9MSJ - chains I and J of the 8 polymer chains in the assembly; structure by electron microscopy, 3.10 A resolution.

[Chain I]
Molecule: DNA-directed RNA polymerase subunit beta
Source organism: Escherichia coli
Notes: EC 2.7.7.6
Reference sequence: P0A8V2 (RPOB_ECOLI); residues 1-1342 here = UniProt positions 1-1342
Sequence (1342 residues; row label = number of the first residue in the row):
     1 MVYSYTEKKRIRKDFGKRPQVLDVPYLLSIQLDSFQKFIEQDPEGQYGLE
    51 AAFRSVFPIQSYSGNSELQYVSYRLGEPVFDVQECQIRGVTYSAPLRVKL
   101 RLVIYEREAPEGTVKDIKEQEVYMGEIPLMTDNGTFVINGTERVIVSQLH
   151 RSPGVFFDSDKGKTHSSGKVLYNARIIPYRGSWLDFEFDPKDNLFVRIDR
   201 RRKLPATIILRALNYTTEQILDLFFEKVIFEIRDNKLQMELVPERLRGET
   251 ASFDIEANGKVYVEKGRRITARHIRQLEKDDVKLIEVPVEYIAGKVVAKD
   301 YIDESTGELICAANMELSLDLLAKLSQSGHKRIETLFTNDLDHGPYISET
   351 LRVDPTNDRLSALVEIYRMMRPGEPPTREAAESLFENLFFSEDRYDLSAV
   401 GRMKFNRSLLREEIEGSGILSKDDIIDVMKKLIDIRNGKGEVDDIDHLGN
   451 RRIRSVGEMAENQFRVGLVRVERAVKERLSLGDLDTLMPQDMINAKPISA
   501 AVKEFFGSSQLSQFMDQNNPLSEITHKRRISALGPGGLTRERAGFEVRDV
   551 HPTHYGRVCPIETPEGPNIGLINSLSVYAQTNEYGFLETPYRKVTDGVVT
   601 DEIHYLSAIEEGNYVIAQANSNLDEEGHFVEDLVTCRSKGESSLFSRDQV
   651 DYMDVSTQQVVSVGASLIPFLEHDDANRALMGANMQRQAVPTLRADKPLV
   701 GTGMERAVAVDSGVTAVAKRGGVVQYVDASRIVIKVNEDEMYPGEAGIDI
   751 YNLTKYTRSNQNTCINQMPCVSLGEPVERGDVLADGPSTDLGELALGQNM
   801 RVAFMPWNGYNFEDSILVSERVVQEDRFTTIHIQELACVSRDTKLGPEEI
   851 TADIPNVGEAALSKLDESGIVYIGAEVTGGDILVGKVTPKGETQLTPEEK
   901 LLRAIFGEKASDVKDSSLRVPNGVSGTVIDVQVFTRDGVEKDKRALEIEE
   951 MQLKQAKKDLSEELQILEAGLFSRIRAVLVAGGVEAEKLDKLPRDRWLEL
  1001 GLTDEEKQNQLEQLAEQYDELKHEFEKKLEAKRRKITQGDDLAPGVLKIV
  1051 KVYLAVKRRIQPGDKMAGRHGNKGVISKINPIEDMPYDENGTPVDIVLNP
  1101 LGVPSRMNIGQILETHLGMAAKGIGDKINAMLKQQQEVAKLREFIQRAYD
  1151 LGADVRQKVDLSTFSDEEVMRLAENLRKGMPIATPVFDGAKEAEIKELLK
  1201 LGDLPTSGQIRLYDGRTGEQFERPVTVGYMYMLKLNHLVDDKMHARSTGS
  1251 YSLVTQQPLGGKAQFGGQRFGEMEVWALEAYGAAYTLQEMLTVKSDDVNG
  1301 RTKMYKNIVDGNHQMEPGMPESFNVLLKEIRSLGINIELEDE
Disordered / not traced: 1-2, 1342
Residues lining bound ligands:
  - ADP (adenosine-5'-diphosphate): Glu565, Lys1065, Lys1073, His1237
  - ATP (adenosine-5'-triphosphate): Arg678, Met681, Asp814, Lys1073, Arg1106
Swiss-Prot annotation at these positions:
  - modified residue (N6-acetyllysine): Lys1022, Lys1200
  - mutagenesis: Ile561 (I561S: Resistant to antibiotics salinamide A and B), Ile569 (I569S: Resistant to antibiotics salinamide A and B), Ala665 (A665E: Resistant to antibiotics salinamide A and B), Asp675 (D675A/G: Resistant to antibiotics salinamide A and B), Asn677 (N677H/K: Resistant to antibiotics salinamide A and B), Leu680 (L680M: Resistant to antibiotics salinamide A and B), Glu813 (E813K: Disrupts the enzyme's active center)

[Chain J]
Molecule: DNA-directed RNA polymerase subunit beta'
Source organism: Escherichia coli
Notes: EC 2.7.7.6
Reference sequence: P0A8T7 (RPOC_ECOLI); residues 1-1407 here = UniProt positions 1-1407
Sequence (1415 residues; row label = number of the first residue in the row):
     1 MKDLLKFLKAQTKTEEFDAIKIALASPDMIRSWSFGEVKKPETINYRTFK
    51 PERDGLFCARIFGPVKDYECLCGKYKRLKHRGVICEKCGVEVTQTKVRRE
   101 RMGHIELASPTAHIWFLKSLPSRIGLLLDMPLRDIERVLYFESYVVIEGG
   151 MTNLERQQILTEEQYLDALEEFGDEFDAKMGAEAIQALLKSMDLEQECEQ
   201 LREELNETNSETKRKKLTKRIKLLEAFVQSGNKPEWMILTVLPVLPPDLR
   251 PLVPLDGGRFATSDLNDLYRRVINRNNRLKRLLDLAAPDIIVRNEKRMLQ
   301 EAVDALLDNGRRGRAITGSNKRPLKSLADMIKGKQGRFRQNLLGKRVDYS
   351 GRSVITVGPYLRLHQCGLPKKMALELFKPFIYGKLELRGLATTIKAAKKM
   401 VEREEAVVWDILDEVIREHPVLLNRAPTLHRLGIQAFEPVLIEGKAIQLH
   451 PLVCAAYNADFDGDQMAVHVPLTLEAQLEARALMMSTNNILSPANGEPII
   501 VPSQDVVLGLYYMTRDCVNAKGEGMVLTGPKEAERLYRSGLASLHARVKV
   551 RITEYEKDANGELVAKTSLKDTTVGRAILWMIVPKGLPYSIVNQALGKKA
   601 ISKMLNTCYRILGLKPTVIFADQIMYTGFAYAARSGASVGIDDMVIPEKK
   651 HEIISEAEAEVAEIQEQFQSGLVTAGERYNKVIDIWAAANDRVSKAMMDN
   701 LQTETVINRDGQEEKQVSFNSIYMMADSGARGSAAQIRQLAGMRGLMAKP
   751 DGSIIETPITANFREGLNVLQYFISTHGARKGLADTALKTANSGYLTRRL
   801 VDVAQDLVVTEDDCGTHEGIMMTPVIEGGDVKEPLRDRVLGRVTAEDVLK
   851 PGTADILVPRNTLLHEQWCDLLEENSVDAVKVRSVVSCDTDFGVCAHCYG
   901 RDLARGHIINKGEAIGVIAAQSIGEPGTQLTMRTFHIGGAASRAAAESSI
   951 QVKNKGSIKLSNVKSVVNSSGKLVITSRNTELKLIDEFGRTKESYKVPYG
  1001 AVLAKGDGEQVAGGETVANWDPHTMPVITEVSGFVRFTDMIDGQTITRQT
  1051 DELTGLSSLVVLDSAERTAGGKDLRPALKIVDAQGNDVLIPGTDMPAQYF
  1101 LPGKAIVQLEDGVQISSGDTLARIPQESGGTKDITGGLPRVADLFEARRP
  1151 KEPAILAEISGIVSFGKETKGKRRLVITPVDGSDPYEEMIPKWRQLNVFE
  1201 GERVERGDVISDGPEAPHDILRLRGVHAVTRYIVNEVQDVYRLQGVKIND
  1251 KHIEVIVRQMLRKATIVNAGSSDFLEGEQVEYSRVKIANRELEANGKVGA
  1301 TYSRDLLGITKASLATESFISAASFQETTRVLTEAAVAGKRDELRGLKEN
  1351 VIVGRLIPAGTGYAYHQDRMRRRAAGEAPAAPQVTAEDASASLAELLNAG
  1401 LGGSDNELELEVLFQ
Disordered / not traced: 1, 1374-1415
Differences from the reference sequence: expression tag (1408-1415)
Metal / ion sites: Zn2+ site 1: Cys70, Cys72, Cys85, Cys88; Mg2+: Asp460, Asp462, Asp464 (together with ADP, ATP); Zn2+ site 2: Cys814, Cys888, Cys895, Cys898
Residues lining bound ligands:
  - ADP (adenosine-5'-diphosphate): Arg425, Ala426, Pro427, Asp460, Asp462, Gly463, Asp464
  - ATP (adenosine-5'-triphosphate): Arg425, Pro427, Asn458, Asp460, Asp462, Asp464, Arg731, Thr786, Gln929, Met932, Phe935, His936
Swiss-Prot annotation at these positions:
  - binding site (Zn(2+)): Cys70, Cys72, Cys85, Cys88, Cys814, Cys888, Cys895, Cys898
  - binding site (Mg(2+)): Asp460, Asp462, Asp464
  - modified residue: Lys983 (N6-acetyllysine)
  - mutagenesis: Gln504 (Q504P: Resistant to antibiotics salinamide A and B), Asn690 (N690D: Resistant to antibiotics salinamide A and B), Met697 (M697V: Resistant to antibiotics salinamide A and B), Ala735 (A735T: Resistant to antibiotics salinamide A and B), Arg738 (R738C/H/P/S: Resistant to antibiotics salinamide A and B), Ala748 (A748E: Resistant to antibiotics salinamide A and B), Pro758 (P758S/T: Resistant to antibiotics salinamide A and B), Phe763 (F763C: Resistant to antibiotics salinamide A and B), Ser775 (S775A: Resistant to antibiotics salinamide A and B), Ala779 (A779T/V: Resistant to antibiotics salinamide A and B), Arg780 (R780C: Resistant to antibiotics salinamide A and B), Gly782 (G782A/C: Resistant to antibiotics salinamide A and B), 1 further mutagenesis entry in UniProt

[Chain I / chain J interface]
Pairs across the interface (290):
  Ser167(I) - Ala1065(J)
  Gly168(I) - Ala1065(J)
  Arg268(I) - Asp1042(J)  salt bridge
  Arg268(I) - Arg1048(J)
  Leu341(I) - Gly1043(J)
  Phe545(I) - Pro750(J)  hydrophobic
  Phe545(I) - Leu788(J)  hydrophobic
  Arg548(I) - Arg780(J)
  Asp549(I) - Pro750(J)
  Asp549(I) - Arg780(J)
  Val550(I) - Phe773(J)  hydrophobic
  Val550(I) - His777(J)
  Val550(I) - Arg780(J)
  His551(I) - Phe773(J)
  Tyr555(I) - Val769(J)
  Tyr555(I) - Phe773(J)  hydrophobic
  Pro560(I) - Phe773(J)  hydrophobic
  Pro560(I) - Arg780(J)  hydrogen bond (backbone-side chain)
  Ile561(I) - Tyr772(J)  hydrophobic
  Thr563(I) - Arg780(J)
  Glu565(I) - Leu783(J)
  Gly566(I) - Ala787(J)
  Ile569(I) - Leu783(J)  hydrophobic
  Ile569(I) - Ala784(J)
  Gln618(I) - Leu770(J)
  Thr635(I) - Leu770(J)
  Arg637(I) - Leu770(J)
  Ser642(I) - Leu770(J)
  Val660(I) - Val769(J)  hydrophobic
  Leu671(I) - Tyr772(J)
  Glu672(I) - Gly766(J)
  Glu672(I) - Leu767(J)  hydrogen bond (backbone-backbone)
  His673(I) - Phe763(J)
  His673(I) - Arg764(J)
  His673(I) - Glu765(J)
  Asp674(I) - Phe763(J)
  Asp674(I) - Tyr772(J)  hydrogen bond (backbone-side chain)
  Asp675(I) - Arg744(J)  salt bridge
  Asp675(I) - Phe763(J)
  Asp675(I) - Tyr772(J)
  Asp675(I) - Gly938(J)
  Ala676(I) - Tyr772(J)
  Ala676(I) - Ala779(J)  hydrophobic
  Asn677(I) - Ala779(J)
  Asn677(I) - Phe935(J)
  Arg678(I) - Phe935(J)
  Ala679(I) - Tyr772(J)
  Leu680(I) - Leu783(J)  hydrophobic
  Phe804(I) - Ser638(J)  hydrogen bond (backbone-side chain)
  Pro806(I) - Ala633(J)
  Pro806(I) - Ala637(J)
  Asn808(I) - Pro359(J)
  Asn808(I) - Ala633(J)
  Gly809(I) - Val357(J)
  Gly809(I) - Pro359(J)
  Gly809(I) - Phe629(J)
  Tyr810(I) - Pro359(J)
  Asn811(I) - Asp505(J)
  Phe812(I) - Pro451(J)
  Phe812(I) - Phe461(J)
  Phe812(I) - Ser503(J)
  Phe812(I) - Gln504(J)
  Phe812(I) - Asp505(J)
  Glu813(I) - Ala459(J)
  Glu813(I) - Asp460(J)
  Glu813(I) - Phe461(J)  hydrogen bond (backbone-backbone)
  Glu813(I) - Gln504(J)  hydrogen bond
  Asp814(I) - Asp460(J)
  Asp814(I) - Phe461(J)
  Asp814(I) - Arg731(J)  salt bridge
  Ser815(I) - Val357(J)
  Ser815(I) - Phe461(J)
  Lys1065(I) - Asp462(J)
  Lys1073(I) - Asp462(J)  salt bridge
  Val1075(I) - Thr356(J)
  Val1075(I) - Phe461(J)
  Val1075(I) - Gly463(J)
  Ile1076(I) - Thr356(J)
  Asn1099(I) - Gln504(J)
  Asn1099(I) - Asp505(J)  hydrogen bond
  Pro1100(I) - Ala637(J)
  Pro1100(I) - Val639(J)  hydrophobic
  Leu1101(I) - Gln504(J)
  Leu1101(I) - Asp505(J)
  Leu1101(I) - Met725(J)  hydrophobic
  Leu1101(I) - Arg731(J)
  Pro1104(I) - Met725(J)  hydrophobic
  Pro1104(I) - Ile737(J)  hydrophobic
  Ser1105(I) - Arg731(J)  hydrogen bond
  Ser1105(I) - Gln736(J)  hydrogen bond (backbone-side chain)
  Met1107(I) - Gln736(J)
  Met1107(I) - Gln739(J)
  Met1107(I) - Leu740(J)  hydrophobic
  Met1107(I) - Phe763(J)  hydrophobic
  Met1107(I) - His936(J)
  Met1107(I) - Ile937(J)
  Ile1109(I) - Ile641(J)  hydrophobic
  Ile1109(I) - Met644(J)  hydrophobic
  Ile1112(I) - Val639(J)
  Leu1113(I) - Ile641(J)  hydrophobic
  His1116(I) - Ile641(J)
  Phe1187(I) - Tyr772(J)  hydrophobic
  Glu1192(I) - Ile641(J)
  Glu1192(I) - Arg764(J)  salt bridge
  Gln1209(I) - Gly640(J)
  Glu1219(I) - Arg634(J)  salt bridge
  Phe1221(I) - Ala633(J)
  Phe1221(I) - Arg634(J)
  Glu1222(I) - Tyr512(J)  hydrogen bond
  Glu1222(I) - Tyr537(J)  hydrogen bond
  Glu1222(I) - Arg634(J)
  Glu1222(I) - Ser635(J)
  Arg1223(I) - Tyr512(J)
  Arg1223(I) - Ser635(J)
  Arg1223(I) - Gly636(J)
  Arg1223(I) - Ala637(J)
  Arg1223(I) - Phe719(J)  hydrogen bond (side chain-backbone)
  Arg1223(I) - Ser721(J)  hydrogen bond
  Pro1224(I) - Gly636(J)
  Pro1224(I) - Ser638(J)
  Val1225(I) - Ser638(J)
  Thr1226(I) - Ser638(J)  hydrogen bond (backbone-side chain)
  Thr1226(I) - Val639(J)  hydrogen bond (side chain-backbone)
  Thr1226(I) - Gly640(J)
  Val1239(I) - Val354(J)  hydrophobic
  Val1239(I) - Lys445(J)
  Asp1240(I) - Lys445(J)  salt bridge
  Lys1242(I) - Arg352(J)
  Lys1242(I) - Val354(J)
  Lys1242(I) - Gln465(J)
  Met1243(I) - Arg352(J)
  Met1243(I) - Pro369(J)  hydrophobic
  Met1243(I) - Lys371(J)
  Met1243(I) - Met372(J)  hydrophobic
  Met1243(I) - Lys445(J)
  His1244(I) - Gly351(J)
  His1244(I) - Arg352(J)  hydrogen bond (backbone-backbone)
  Ala1245(I) - Ser350(J)
  Ala1245(I) - Gly351(J)
  Ala1245(I) - Glu375(J)
  Ala1245(I) - Leu376(J)  hydrophobic
  Arg1246(I) - Asp348(J)  salt bridge
  Arg1246(I) - Tyr349(J)  hydrogen bond (backbone-backbone)
  Arg1246(I) - Ser350(J)  hydrogen bond (backbone-backbone)
  Arg1246(I) - Leu376(J)
  Ser1247(I) - Asp348(J)
  Ser1247(I) - Tyr349(J)
  Ser1247(I) - Glu375(J)  hydrogen bond (side chain-backbone)
  Tyr1251(I) - Asp348(J)  hydrogen bond
  Leu1253(I) - Arg99(J)  hydrogen bond (backbone-side chain)
  Val1254(I) - Arg99(J)  hydrogen bond (backbone-side chain)
  Val1254(I) - Asp248(J)
  Thr1255(I) - Asn341(J)
  Gln1257(I) - Asn341(J)  hydrogen bond (side chain-backbone)
  Gln1257(I) - Lys345(J)
  Pro1258(I) - Arg346(J)
  Pro1258(I) - Asp348(J)
  Leu1259(I) - Arg346(J)
  Gly1260(I) - Arg346(J)
  Gly1267(I) - Arg346(J)  hydrogen bond (backbone-side chain)
  Gly1267(I) - Val347(J)
  Gly1267(I) - Ser350(J)
  Gln1268(I) - Arg346(J)
  Gln1268(I) - Val347(J)  hydrogen bond (backbone-backbone)
  Gln1268(I) - Ser350(J)  hydrogen bond (backbone-side chain)
  Gln1268(I) - Gly351(J)
  Gln1268(I) - Arg352(J)  hydrogen bond
  Arg1269(I) - Gln340(J)  hydrogen bond (side chain-backbone)
  Arg1269(I) - Gly344(J)  hydrogen bond (side chain-backbone)
  Arg1269(I) - Lys345(J)
  Arg1269(I) - Arg346(J)
  Phe1270(I) - Gly344(J)
  Phe1270(I) - Lys345(J)  hydrogen bond (backbone-backbone)
  Glu1272(I) - Arg339(J)
  Glu1272(I) - Leu343(J)
  Glu1272(I) - Arg798(J)  salt bridge
  Met1273(I) - Thr428(J)
  Glu1274(I) - Asn424(J)  hydrogen bond
  Glu1274(I) - Thr428(J)  hydrogen bond
  Glu1274(I) - Ile434(J)
  Val1275(I) - Leu343(J)
  Trp1276(I) - Arg798(J)
  Trp1276(I) - Val801(J)
  Trp1276(I) - Val917(J)
  Trp1276(I) - Gln921(J)
  Ala1277(I) - Thr428(J)
  Ala1277(I) - Arg431(J)
  Ala1277(I) - Gln921(J)
  Leu1278(I) - Met484(J)  hydrophobic
  Glu1279(I) - Val917(J)
  Glu1279(I) - Leu1347(J)
  Glu1279(I) - Val1351(J)
  Ala1280(I) - Arg431(J)
  Ala1280(I) - Gln921(J)
  Tyr1281(I) - Arg431(J)  hydrogen bond (side chain-backbone)
  Tyr1281(I) - Ile434(J)  hydrogen bond (side chain-backbone)
  Tyr1281(I) - Leu483(J)
  Tyr1281(I) - Met484(J)  hydrophobic
  Tyr1281(I) - Asn489(J)  hydrogen bond
  Gly1282(I) - Gly1360(J)
  Gly1282(I) - Thr1361(J)  hydrogen bond (backbone-side chain)
  Ala1283(I) - Glu479(J)
  Ala1284(I) - Glu479(J)
  Ala1284(I) - Leu1356(J)
  Ala1284(I) - Ile1357(J)  hydrophobic
  Ala1284(I) - Gly1362(J)
  Tyr1285(I) - Glu475(J)
  Tyr1285(I) - Glu479(J)  hydrogen bond (backbone-side chain)
  Tyr1285(I) - Thr1361(J)
  Thr1286(I) - Ala476(J)
  Thr1286(I) - Glu479(J)  hydrogen bond
  Gln1288(I) - Leu1356(J)
  Glu1289(I) - Pro471(J)
  Glu1289(I) - Leu472(J)  hydrogen bond (side chain-backbone)
  Glu1289(I) - Thr473(J)  hydrogen bond
  Glu1289(I) - Ala476(J)
  Met1290(I) - Val347(J)
  Met1290(I) - His469(J)
  Leu1291(I) - Lys345(J)  hydrogen bond (backbone-side chain)
  Leu1291(I) - Val1351(J)
  Lys1294(I) - Asp348(J)  hydrogen bond (backbone-backbone)
  Lys1294(I) - Val470(J)  hydrogen bond (side chain-backbone)
  Lys1294(I) - Leu472(J)
  Ser1295(I) - Lys345(J)
  Ser1295(I) - Arg346(J)  hydrogen bond (side chain-backbone)
  Asp1296(I) - Lys345(J)  salt bridge
  Asn1299(I) - Thr12(J)
  Met1304(I) - Leu472(J)  hydrophobic
  Tyr1305(I) - Tyr349(J)
  Tyr1305(I) - Tyr382(J)
  Ile1308(I) - Pro379(J)  hydrophobic
  Ile1308(I) - Phe380(J)  hydrophobic
  Ile1308(I) - Leu472(J)  hydrophobic
  Val1309(I) - Gly383(J)
  Val1309(I) - Glu386(J)
  His1313(I) - Phe380(J)
  His1313(I) - Leu472(J)
  His1313(I) - Gln477(J)
  Met1315(I) - Thr473(J)
  Met1319(I) - Phe17(J)  hydrophobic
  Pro1320(I) - Val1353(J)
  Glu1321(I) - Arg99(J)
  Ser1322(I) - Asn341(J)
  Ser1322(I) - Leu342(J)
  Phe1323(I) - Ile20(J)  hydrophobic
  Phe1323(I) - Leu342(J)
  Phe1323(I) - Ile1352(J)  hydrophobic
  Phe1323(I) - Val1353(J)  hydrophobic
  Val1325(I) - Arg99(J)
  Val1325(I) - Arg337(J)
  Leu1326(I) - Ile331(J)  hydrophobic
  Leu1326(I) - Phe338(J)  hydrophobic
  Leu1326(I) - Leu342(J)  hydrophobic
  Lys1328(I) - Leu245(J)
  Lys1328(I) - Leu249(J)
  Glu1329(I) - Met330(J)
  Glu1329(I) - Ile331(J)
  Glu1329(I) - Arg337(J)  salt bridge
  Arg1331(I) - Trp33(J)
  Ser1332(I) - Met102(J)
  Ser1332(I) - Leu245(J)
  Ser1332(I) - Leu327(J)
  Leu1333(I) - His113(J)  hydrogen bond (backbone-side chain)
  Leu1333(I) - Trp115(J)  hydrophobic
  Leu1333(I) - Leu327(J)  hydrophobic
  Gly1334(I) - Ala25(J)
  Ile1335(I) - Ile22(J)  hydrophobic
  Ile1335(I) - Ala23(J)
  Ile1335(I) - Ala1336(J)  hydrophobic
  Asn1336(I) - Lys21(J)
  Asn1336(I) - Ile22(J)
  Asn1336(I) - Ala23(J)  hydrogen bond (backbone-backbone)
  Asn1336(I) - Leu24(J)
  Asn1336(I) - Trp33(J)
  Ile1337(I) - Ile20(J)  hydrophobic
  Ile1337(I) - Lys21(J)
  Glu1338(I) - Ile20(J)
  Glu1338(I) - Lys21(J)  hydrogen bond (backbone-backbone)
  Leu1339(I) - Phe17(J)  hydrophobic
  Leu1339(I) - Ala19(J)
  Leu1339(I) - Ile20(J)  hydrophobic
  Glu1340(I) - Phe17(J)
  Glu1340(I) - Asp18(J)  hydrogen bond (backbone-backbone)
  Glu1340(I) - Ala19(J)  hydrogen bond (backbone-backbone)
  Glu1340(I) - Lys21(J)
  Glu1340(I) - Arg1341(J)  salt bridge
  Asp1341(I) - Glu16(J)
  Asp1341(I) - Phe17(J)
  Asp1341(I) - Asp18(J)
  Asp1341(I) - Arg1341(J)  salt bridge
Also at the interface, not in a pair above, chain I (165 interface residues in all): Lys169, Asp340, Pro552, His554, Cys559, Pro567, Gly570, Asn573, Asn620, Thr657, Met805, Trp807, Gln1061, Pro1062, Gly1063, Gly1074, Ser1077, Gly1102, Val1103, Arg1106, Lys1196, Thr1248, Gln1256, Phe1265, Gly1271, Leu1287, Thr1292, Arg1301, Gln1314, Gly1318, Ile1330
Also at the interface, not in a pair above, chain J (182 interface residues in all): Met29, Glu100, Pro243, Pro246, Pro251, Leu307, Ala328, Ser353, Ile355, Lys378, Leu422, His430, Leu432, Gln435, Gly444, Ala446, Ala467, Leu474, Leu508, Arg538, Ala630, Ala632, Asp642, Asp643, Ile722, Met724, Ala730, Gly732, Lys749, Asn768, Thr776, Lys789, Glu913, Ala914, Ile918, Ser1064, Thr1068, Leu1332, Gly1354, Arg1355, Ala1359

[In short]
The interface between chain I and chain J involves 165 residues on one side and 182 on the other; the contacts
include 49 hydrogen bonds and 13 salt bridges. Among the polar pairs are Arg268(I)-Asp1042(J),
Asp675(I)-Arg744(J) and Asp814(I)-Arg731(J).
Chain I is DNA-directed RNA polymerase subunit beta and chain J is DNA-directed RNA polymerase subunit beta',
both from Escherichia coli; the structure, de novo SigN RNA polymerase NTP-bound open complex (RPo+2A), was
determined by electron microscopy, deposited together with 9MSE, 9MSF, 9MSG and 9MSH.
